Entry 6SL3 (X-ray diffraction, 3.10 A resolution); this record covers chain A.

[Chain A]
Name: Calponin homology domain protein putative
Source organism: Entamoeba histolytica
Reference sequence: C4LWU6 (C4LWU6_ENTHI); numbering as in UniProt (aligned over 1-619)
Sequence (619 residues; row label = number of the first residue in the row):
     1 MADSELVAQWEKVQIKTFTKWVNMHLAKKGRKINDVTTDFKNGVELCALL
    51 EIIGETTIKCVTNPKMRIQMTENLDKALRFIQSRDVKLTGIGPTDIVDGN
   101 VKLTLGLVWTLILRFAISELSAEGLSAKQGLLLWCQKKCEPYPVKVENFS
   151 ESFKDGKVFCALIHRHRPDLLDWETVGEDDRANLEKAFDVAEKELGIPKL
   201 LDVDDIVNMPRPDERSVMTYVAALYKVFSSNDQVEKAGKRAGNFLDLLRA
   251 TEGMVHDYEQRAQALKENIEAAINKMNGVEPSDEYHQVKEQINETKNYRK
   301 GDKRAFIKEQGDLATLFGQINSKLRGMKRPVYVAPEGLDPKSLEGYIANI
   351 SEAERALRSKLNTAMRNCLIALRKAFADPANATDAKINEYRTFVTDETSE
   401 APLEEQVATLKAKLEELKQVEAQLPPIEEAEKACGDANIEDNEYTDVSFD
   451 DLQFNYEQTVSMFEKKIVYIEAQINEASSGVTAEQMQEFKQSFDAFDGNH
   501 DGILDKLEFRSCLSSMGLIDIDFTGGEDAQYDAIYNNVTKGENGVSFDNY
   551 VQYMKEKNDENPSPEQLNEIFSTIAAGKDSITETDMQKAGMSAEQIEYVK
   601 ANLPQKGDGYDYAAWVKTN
Not modelled in the structure: 619
Sequence notes: conflict Leu247 (Phe in C4LWU6), Gly435 (Glu in C4LWU6)
Ion coordination: Ca2+: Asp497, Asn499, Asp501, Ile503, Asp505, Glu508
From the paper describing this entry:
  - Ca2+ coordination: Asp497, Asp501, Glu508
  - conformationally variable residues (domain motion): Ser229 to Gln233
  - mutagenesis - D501N, D505N (Kd 0.28 uM): decreased binding to Ca2+

[Overview]
Asp497, Asn499, Asp501, Ile503, Asp505 and Glu508 coordinate Ca2+. From the paper: D501N and D505N reduce
binding to Ca2+; Ca2+ coordination by Asp497, Asp501 and Glu508.
Chain A is Calponin homology domain protein putative (Entamoeba histolytica); the structure, ALPHA-ACTININ
FROM ENTAMOEBA HISTOLYTICA in orthorhombic space group, was determined by X-ray diffraction (same publication
as 6SL7, 5NL6 and 5NL7).
